PDB entry 8H9E | electron microscopy, 2.53 A resolution | chains C and G of the 9 polymer chains in the assembly

== Chain C ==
Molecule: ATP synthase subunit alpha, mitochondrial
Source organism: Homo sapiens
UniProtKB: P25705 (ATPA_HUMAN); residues 1-510 here correspond to UniProt positions 44-553 (UniProt number = residue number + 43)
Sequence (510 residues; numbered 1 to 510; the number before each row is that of its first residue):
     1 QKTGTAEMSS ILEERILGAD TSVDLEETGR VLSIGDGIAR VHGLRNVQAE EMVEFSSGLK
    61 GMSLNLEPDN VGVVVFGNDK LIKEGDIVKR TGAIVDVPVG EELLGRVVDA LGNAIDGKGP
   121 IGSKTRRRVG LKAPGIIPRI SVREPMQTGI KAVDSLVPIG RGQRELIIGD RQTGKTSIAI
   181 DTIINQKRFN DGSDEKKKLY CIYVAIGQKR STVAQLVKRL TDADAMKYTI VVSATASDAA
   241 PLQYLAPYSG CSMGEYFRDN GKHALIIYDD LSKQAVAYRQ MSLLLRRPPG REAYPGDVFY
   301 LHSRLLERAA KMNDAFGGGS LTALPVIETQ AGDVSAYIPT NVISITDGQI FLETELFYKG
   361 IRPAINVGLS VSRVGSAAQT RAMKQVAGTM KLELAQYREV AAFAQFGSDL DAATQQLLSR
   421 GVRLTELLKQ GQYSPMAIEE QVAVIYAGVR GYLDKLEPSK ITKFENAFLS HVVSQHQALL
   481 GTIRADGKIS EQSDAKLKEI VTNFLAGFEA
Disordered / not traced: 1-6, 402-416, 509-510
Ion coordination: Mg2+: Thr-176 (together with ATP)
Small-molecule neighbours: ATP (adenosine-5'-triphosphate): Asp-170, Arg-171, Gln-172, Thr-173, Gly-174, Lys-175, Thr-176, Ser-177, Phe-357, Arg-362, Pro-363, Gln-430, Gly-431, Gln-432

== Chain G ==
Molecule: ATP synthase subunit gamma, mitochondrial
Source organism: Homo sapiens
UniProtKB: P36542 (ATPG_HUMAN); residues 1-273 here correspond to UniProt positions 26-298 (UniProt number = residue number + 25)
Sequence (273 residues; row label = number of the first residue in the row):
     1 ATLKDITRRL KSIKNIQKIT KSMKMVAAAK YARAERELKP ARIYGLGSLA LYEKADIKGP
    61 EDKKKHLLIG VSSDRGLCGA IHSSIAKQMK SEVATLTAAG KEVMLVGIGD KIRGILYRTH
   121 SDQFLVAFKE VGRKPPTFGD ASVIALELLN SGYEFDEGSI IFNKFRSVIS YKTEEKPIFS
   181 LNTVASADSM SIYDDIDADV LQNYQEYNLA NIIYYSLKES TTSEQSARMT AMDNASKNAS
   241 EMIDKLTLTF NRTRQAVITK ELIEIISGAA ALD
Disordered / not traced: 1, 33-222, 273

== Interface between chain C and chain G ==
Residue-residue contacts - 6 pairs, chain C then chain G:
  Pro-288(C) / Ala-271(G)  hydrophobic
  Pro-288(C) / Leu-272(G)  hydrophobic
  Pro-289(C) / Ser-267(G)
  Pro-289(C) / Ala-271(G)
  Glu-292(C) / Glu-264(G)  hydrogen bond (backbone-side chain)
  Asp-333(C) / Thr-2(G)  hydrogen bond
Other interface residues (no listed pair), chain C (6 interface residues in all): Gly-290, Arg-291
Other interface residues (no listed pair), chain G (7 interface residues in all): Lys-260, Gly-268

== In short ==
Chain C and chain G form an interface of 6 and 7 residues respectively; the contacts include 2 hydrogen bonds.
Polar contacts include Glu-292(C)/Glu-264(G) and Asp-333(C)/Thr-2(G). Chain C binds ATP.
Here chain C is ATP synthase subunit alpha, mitochondrial and chain G is ATP synthase subunit gamma,
mitochondrial, both from Homo sapiens. Entry 8H9E (Human ATP synthase F1 domain, state 1) was determined by
electron microscopy, deposited together with 8H9I, 8H9L and 8H9P.
